3S5W - chain A; structure by X-ray diffraction, 1.90 A resolution.

Chain A:
Name: L-ornithine 5-monooxygenase
From: Pseudomonas aeruginosa
Notes: EC 1.13.12.-
UniProtKB: Q51548 (PVDA_PSEAE); residues 1-443 here = UniProt positions 1-443
Sequence (463 residues; each row starts with the number of its first residue; numbers below 1 keep their minus sign (Met-19 is residue -19)):
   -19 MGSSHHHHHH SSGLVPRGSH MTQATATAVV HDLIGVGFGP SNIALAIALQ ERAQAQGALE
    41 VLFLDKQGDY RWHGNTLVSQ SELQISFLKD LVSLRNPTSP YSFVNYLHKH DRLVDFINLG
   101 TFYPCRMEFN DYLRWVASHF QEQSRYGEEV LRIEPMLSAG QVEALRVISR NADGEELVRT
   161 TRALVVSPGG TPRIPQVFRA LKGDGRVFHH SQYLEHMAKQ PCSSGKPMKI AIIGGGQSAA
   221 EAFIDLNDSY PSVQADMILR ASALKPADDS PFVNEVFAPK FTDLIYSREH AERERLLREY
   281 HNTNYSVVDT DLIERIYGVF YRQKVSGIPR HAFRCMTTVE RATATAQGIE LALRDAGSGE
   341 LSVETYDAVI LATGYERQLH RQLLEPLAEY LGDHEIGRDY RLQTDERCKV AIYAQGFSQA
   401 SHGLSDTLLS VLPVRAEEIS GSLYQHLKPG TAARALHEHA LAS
Unresolved in the structure: -19 to 8, 199-205, 360, 373-374, 429-443
Construct notes: expression tag (-19 to 0)
Ligand contacts:
  - FAD (flavin-adenine dinucleotide): Val16, Gly17, Phe18, Gly19, Pro20, Ser21, Asn22, Leu44, Asp45, Lys46, Gln47, Tyr50, Trp52, His53, Thr56, Leu63, Gln64, Ile65, Arg106, Glu128, Glu129, Val130, Ser167, Pro168, Gly169, Tyr355, Arg357, Gln395, Thr407, Leu408, Leu409, Ser410
  - NADP (NAP; NADP nicotinamide-adenine-dinucleotide phosphate): Gln64, Arg173, Pro175, Ile213, Gly214, Gly215, Gly216, Gln217, Ser218, Arg240, Ala241, Asn284, Tyr285, Ser286, Ala352, Thr353, Gly354, Tyr355, Leu408
  - ONH (N~5~-hydroxy-L-ornithine): Gln64, Ile65, Lys69, Asp249, Asn254, Phe257, Thr283, Asn284, Leu408, Ser410
UniProt features mapped onto this chain:
  - binding site (FAD): Asp45 to His53, Gln64, Val130, Thr407 to Leu409
  - binding site (substrate): Lys69, Asn254 to Phe257, Asn284, Ser410
  - binding site (NADP(+)): Gly215 to Ser218, Arg240, Asn284 to Ser286
  - mutagenesis: Gly215 (G215D: Loss of function)
What the authors report for this chain:
  - contacts within the chain: Gly17-Asn22 (backbone contact), Asn22-Gln395 (hydrogen bond)
  - binding site for NADP: Gly214 to Ser218, Arg240, Ser286
  - specificity-determining residues: Lys69, Arg240, Asn254, Ser286
  - binding site for ONH: Gln64, Lys69, Asn254, Thr283, Asn284

In short:
Bound to chain A: flavin-adenine dinucleotide, compound ONH and NADP. From UniProt: 14 FAD-binding residues, 7
substrate-binding residues, 8 NADP+-binding residues and one mutagenesis site. The paper reports a binding
site for ONH at Gln64, Lys69 and Asn254 among others; a binding site for NADP at Gly214, Arg240 and Ser286.
Chain A is L-ornithine 5-monooxygenase (Pseudomonas aeruginosa); the structure, Ornithine Hydroxylase (PvdA)
from Pseudomonas aeruginosa, was determined by X-ray diffraction together with 3S61 from the same study.
